PDB entry 9K0K | electron microscopy, 3.14 A resolution | chains B and N of the 5 polymer chains in the assembly

# Chain B
Name: Guanine nucleotide-binding protein G(I)/G(S)/G(T) subunit beta-1
Organism: Homo sapiens
UniProt: P62873 (GBB1_HUMAN); residue numbers follow UniProt; this construct covers 2-340
Amino-acid sequence (358 residues; numbered -17 to 340; the number before each row is that of its first residue; numbers below 1 keep their minus sign (Met-17 is residue -17)):
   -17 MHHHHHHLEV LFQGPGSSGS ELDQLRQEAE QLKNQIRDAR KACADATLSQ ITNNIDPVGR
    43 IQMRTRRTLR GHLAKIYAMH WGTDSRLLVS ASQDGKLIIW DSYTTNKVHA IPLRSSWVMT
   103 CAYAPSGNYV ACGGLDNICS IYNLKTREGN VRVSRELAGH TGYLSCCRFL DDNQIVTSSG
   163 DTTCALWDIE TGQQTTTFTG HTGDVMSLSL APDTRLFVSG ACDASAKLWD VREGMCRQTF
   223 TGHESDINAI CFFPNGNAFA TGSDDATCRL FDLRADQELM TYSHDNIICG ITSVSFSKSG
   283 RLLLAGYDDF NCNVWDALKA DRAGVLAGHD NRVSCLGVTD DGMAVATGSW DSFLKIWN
Not modelled in the structure: -17 to 13
Sequence notes: initiating methionine (-17); expression tag (-16 to 1)
Curated features (UniProtKB/Swiss-Prot):
  - modified residue: Ser2 (N-acetylserine), His266 (Phosphohistidine)
  - natural variant: Leu30 (L30F: In MRD42; uncertain significance), Arg52 (R52G: In MRD42), Gly64 (G64V: In MRD42), Asp76 (D76E: In MRD42; D76G: In MRD42), Gly77 (G77S: In MRD42), Lys78 (K78R: In MRD42), Ile80 (I80N: In MRD42; I80T: In MRD42), His91 (H91R: In MRD42; uncertain significance), Ala92 (A92T: In MRD42), Pro94 (P94S: In MRD42), Leu95 (L95P: In MRD42), Arg96 (R96L: In MRD42), 5 further natural variant entries in UniProt

# Chain N
Name: Nanobody 35
Organism: Vicugna pacos
Notes: antibody fragment or engineered binder
Amino-acid sequence (134 residues; row label = number of the first residue in the row):
     1 QVQLQESGGG LVQPGGSLRL SCAASGFTFS NYKMNWVRQA PGKGLEWVSD ISQSGASISY
    61 TGSVKGRFTI SRDNAKNTLY LQMNSLKPED TAVYYCARCP APFTPFCFDV TSTTYAYRGQ
   121 GTQVTVSSHH HHHH
Not modelled in the structure: 127-134
Disulfides: Cys22-Cys96, Cys99-Cys107

# Chain B / chain N interface
Contacting residue pairs - 16 pairs, chain B then chain N:
  Cys204(B) - Tyr117(N)  hydrogen bond (backbone-side chain)
  Asp205(B) - Ala116(N)
  Thr223(B) - Gln1(N)  hydrogen bond (backbone-backbone)
  Glu226(B) - Val2(N)
  Glu226(B) - Gly26(N)
  Glu226(B) - Phe27(N)
  Glu226(B) - Tyr32(N)  hydrogen bond
  Glu226(B) - Arg98(N)  hydrogen bond (backbone-side chain)
  Ser227(B) - Pro100(N)  hydrogen bond (side chain-backbone)
  Ser227(B) - Tyr117(N)
  Asp228(B) - Pro100(N)
  Asp228(B) - Tyr117(N)  hydrogen bond
  Asp246(B) - Pro102(N)
  Asp247(B) - Tyr32(N)
  Asp247(B) - Pro102(N)
  Ile270(B) - Phe103(N)  hydrophobic
Other interface residues (no listed pair), chain B (12 interface residues in all): Thr184, Ala206, His225
Other interface residues (no listed pair), chain N (14 interface residues in all): Thr28, Ala101, Thr114

# Summary
Chain B and chain N form an interface of 12 and 14 residues respectively, with 6 hydrogen bonds. Polar pairs
include Cys204(B)-Tyr117(N), Glu226(B)-Tyr32(N) and Glu226(B)-Arg98(N).
Here chain B is Guanine nucleotide-binding protein G(I)/G(S)/G(T) subunit beta-1 (Homo sapiens) and chain N is
Nanobody 35 (Vicugna pacos). Entry 9K0K (Cryo-EM structure of UTP-bound P2Y purinoceptor 4-miniGq-Nb35
complex) was determined by electron microscopy, deposited together with 9K0X, 9K20 and 9K25.
